1WY3 - chain A; structure by X-ray diffraction, 0.95 A resolution.

Chain A:
Molecule: Villin
Notes: fragment: vhp
Reference sequence: P02640 (VILI_CHICK); residues 42-76 here correspond to UniProt positions 792-826 (UniProt number = residue number + 750)
Chain sequence (35 residues; row label = number of the first residue in the row):
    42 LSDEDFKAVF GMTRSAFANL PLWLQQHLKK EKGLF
Differences from the reference sequence: engineered mutation Leu-65 (Lys815 in P02640), His-68 (Asn818 in P02640)
Modified positions: Leu-65 (norleucine; NLE)
Curated features (UniProtKB/Swiss-Prot):
  - region: Lys-70 to Lys-73 (Absolutely required for activity)
What the authors report for this chain:
  - contacts within the chain: Leu-42/Arg-55 (hydrogen bond), Asp-44/Arg-55 (hydrogen bond), Leu-61/Gln-66 (hydrogen bond), Ala-59/Gln-66 (hydrogen bond)
  - conformationally variable residues (side-chain flip): Phe-58
  - mutagenesis - F47L (Tm change 17 degC), F47L/F51L, F51L (Tm change 12 degC), F58L (Tm change 27 degC): decreased stability (citing earlier work)

Summary:
From the paper: F47L, F47L/F51L and F51L, among others, reduce stability; conformational variability at
Phe-58.
Chain A is Villin; the structure, Chicken villin subdomain HP-35, K65(NLE), N68H, pH7.0, was determined by
X-ray diffraction together with 1WY4, 1YRF and 1YRI from the same study.
